Entry 3RLW (X-ray diffraction, 1.69 A resolution); this record covers chains H and I of the 3 polymer chains in the assembly.

== Chain H ==
Protein: Thrombin Heavy Chain
From: Homo sapiens
Notes: EC 3.4.21.5
UniProtKB: P00734 (THRB_HUMAN); the construct lacks a stretch of the UniProt sequence and is renumbered around it, so the offset changes along the chain: 16-36 = UniProt 364-384; 37-60 = UniProt 386-409; 61-77 = UniProt 419-435; 78-97 = UniProt 437-456; 7 more segments
Chain sequence (259 residues; numbered 16 to 247 plus 28 insertion-coded residues; 1 number in that range is skipped by the numbering (no residue carries it; nothing is unmodelled there); the number before each row is that of its first residue; a row labelled like 60A-60I holds insertion residues (60A, then the next letters in order)):
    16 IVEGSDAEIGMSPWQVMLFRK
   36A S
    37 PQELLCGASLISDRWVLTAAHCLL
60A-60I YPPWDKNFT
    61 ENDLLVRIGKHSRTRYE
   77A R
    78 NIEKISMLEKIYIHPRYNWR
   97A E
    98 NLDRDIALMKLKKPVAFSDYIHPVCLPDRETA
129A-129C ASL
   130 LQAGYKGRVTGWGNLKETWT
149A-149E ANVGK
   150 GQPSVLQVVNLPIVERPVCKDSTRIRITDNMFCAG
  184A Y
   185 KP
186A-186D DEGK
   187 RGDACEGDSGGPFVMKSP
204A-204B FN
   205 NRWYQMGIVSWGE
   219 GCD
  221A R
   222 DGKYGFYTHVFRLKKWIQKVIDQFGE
Unresolved in the structure: 148-149, 149A-149E, 247
Cystine bridges: Cys-42/Cys-58, Cys-168/Cys-182, Cys-191/Cys-220
Covalent attachments: N-acetylglucosamine (NAG) linked to Asn-60G
Residues lining bound ligands: S28 (N-(benzylsulfonyl)glycyl-N-(4-carbamimidoylbenzyl)-L-prolinamide): His-57, Tyr-60A, Trp-60D, Glu-97A, Asn-98, Leu-99, Ile-174, Asp-189, Ala-190, Cys-191, Glu-192, Ser-195, Val-213, Ser-214, Trp-215, Gly-216, Glu-217, Gly-219, Cys-220, Gly-226, Phe-227
Swiss-Prot annotation at these positions:
  - region: Ala-183 to Val-200 (High affinity receptor-binding region which is also known as the TP508 peptide)
  - active site (Charge relay system): His-57, Asp-102, Ser-195
  - glycosylation: Asn-60G (N-linked (GlcNAc...) (complex) asparagine)

== Chain I ==
Protein: Hirudin variant-2
Notes: fragment: residues in UNP 60-72
UniProtKB: P09945 (HIRV2_HIRME); residues 53-65 here correspond to UniProt positions 60-72 (UniProt number = residue number + 7)
Chain sequence (13 residues; numbered 53 to 65; the number before each row is that of its first residue):
    53 NGDFEEIPEEYLQ
Unresolved in the structure: 53-54
Modified / non-standard residues: Tyr-63 (o-sulfo-l-tyrosine; TYS)
Swiss-Prot annotation at these positions:
  - region: Asp-55 to Gln-65 (Interaction with fibrinogen-binding exosite of thrombin)
  - modified residue: Tyr-63 (Sulfotyrosine)

== Interface between chain H and chain I ==
Contacting residue pairs - 29 pairs, chain H then chain I:
  Phe-34(H) with Phe-56(I), hydrophobic
  Lys-36(H) with Leu-64(I)
  Gln-38(H) with Phe-56(I); Glu-57(I); Glu-58(I); Ile-59(I); Leu-64(I)
  Glu-39(H) with Phe-56(I)
  Leu-40(H) with Phe-56(I)
  Leu-65(H) with Ile-59(I), hydrophobic; Tyr-63(I)
  Arg-67(H) with Ile-59(I)
  Arg-73(H) with Asp-55(I), salt bridge; Phe-56(I)
  Thr-74(H) with Asp-55(I); Phe-56(I); Glu-57(I), hydrogen bond (backbone-backbone)
  Arg-75(H) with Glu-57(I)
  Tyr-76(H) with Glu-57(I), hydrogen bond (backbone-side chain); Glu-58(I); Pro-60(I); Tyr-63(I)
  Glu-80(H) with Tyr-63(I)
  Lys-81(H) with Tyr-63(I)
  Ile-82(H) with Ile-59(I), hydrophobic; Tyr-63(I)
  Met-84(H) with Glu-62(I); Tyr-63(I)
  Gln-151(H) with Asp-55(I)
Interface residues without a listed pair, chain H (17 interface residues in all): Met-32
Interface residues without a listed pair, chain I (10 interface residues in all): Gln-65

== Overview ==
17 residues of chain H and 10 residues of chain I are in contact; the contacts include 2 hydrogen bonds and 1
salt bridge. Polar contacts include Arg-73(H)/Asp-55(I), Tyr-76(H)/Glu-57(I) and Thr-74(H)/Glu-57(I). Chain H
binds compound S28. Covalently linked N-acetylglucosamine: at Asn-60G(H).
Here chain H is Thrombin Heavy Chain (Homo sapiens) and chain I is Hirudin variant-2. Entry 3RLW (Human
Thrombin in complex with MI328) was determined by X-ray diffraction together with 3RLY, 3RM0, 3RM2, 3RML,
3RMM, 3RMN and 3 further entries from the same study.
